PDB entry 1NWQ | X-ray diffraction, 2.80 A resolution | chains B and C of the 4 polymer chains in the assembly

[Chain B]
Molecule: 21-nt DNA strand
Sequence (21 nucleotides; each row starts with the number of its first residue; note: 1 number in that range is skipped by the numbering (no residue carries it; nothing is unmodelled there); numbers below 1 keep their minus sign (DT-10 is residue -10)):
   -10 TTCCTATTGC
     1 GCAATCCAGTT

[Chain C]
Name: CCAAT/enhancer binding protein alpha
Source organism: Rattus norvegicus
Notes: fragment: basic region, leucine zipper domain
UniProt: P05554 (CEBPA_RAT); numbering as in UniProt (aligned over 281-340)
Chain sequence (62 residues; numbered 279 to 340; the number before each row is that of its first residue):
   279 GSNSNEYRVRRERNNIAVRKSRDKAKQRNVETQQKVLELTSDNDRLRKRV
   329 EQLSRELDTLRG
Unresolved in the structure: 279-280
Construct notes: cloning artifact (279-280)
Curated features (UniProtKB/Swiss-Prot):
  - DNA-binding region: Tyr285 to Arg300
  - region: Arg286 to Lys313 (Basic motif)
  - mutagenesis: Tyr285 (Y285A: Decreased transcription factor activity. Strongly decreased transcription factor activity; when associated with R-293 ...), Val287 (V287A: No effect on repression of E2F1:TFDP1-mediated transcription, no effect on cell cycle inhibition or adipogenesis; when associated with A-290), Arg289 (R289A: Loss of DNA-binding and transcription factor activity), Glu290 (E290A: No effect on repression of E2F1:TFDP1-mediated transcription, no effect on cell cycle inhibition or adipogenesis; when associated with A-287), Asn293 (N293R: Decreased transcription factor activity. Strongly decreased transcription factor activity; when associated with A-285), Ile294 (I294A: Increases interaction with TFDP1 and TFDP2, reduces transactivation activity and represses E2F1:TFDP1-mediated transcription, loss of cell cycle inhibition and adipogenesis induction, no ...), Val296 (V296A: No effect on DNA-binding and transcription factor activity, but modified sequence specificity), Arg297 (R297A: Increases interaction with TFDP1 and TFDP2, reduces transactivation activity and represses E2F1:TFDP1-mediated transcription, loss of cell cycle inhibition and adipogenesis induction, no ...), Ser299 (S299D: Isoform 4: Stimulates nucleolar retention of isoform 4. No effect on interaction with NPM1, TAF1A and UBTF), Asp301 (D301A: No effect neither on interaction with TFDP1 or TFDP2 nor on transactivation activity or repression of E2F1:TFDP1-mediated transcription, no effect on cell cycle inhibition or adipogenesis ...), Lys304 (K304A: No effect neither on interaction with TFDP1 or TFDP2 nor on transactivation activity or repression of E2F1:TFDP1-mediated transcription, no effect on cell cycle inhibition or adipogenesis ...)
From the paper describing this entry:
  - mutagenesis - R289A: abolished binding to C/EBP probe
  - mutagenesis - Y285A, N293R: decreased binding to both probes
  - mutagenesis - Y285A/N293R, Y285A/N293R/V296A: decreased binding to C/EBP site
  - mutagenesis - V296A: unchanged binding to C/EBP site
  - mutagenesis - V296A (7-8-fold): increased binding to CRE site
  - mutagenesis - Y285A/N293R/V296A: increased binding to CRE probe
  - mutagenesis - V296A (1.4-fold): increased binding to PAR probe
  - mutagenesis - Y285A/N293R, Y285A/N293R/V296A: decreased binding to PAR site
  - mutagenesis - N293R: unchanged binding to CRE or PAR sites
  - mutagenesis - R289A: abolished binding to the 21-nt DNA strand (chain B)
  - mutagenesis - Y285A (5-6-fold), Y285A/N293R (5-6-fold), R289A, N293R (5-6-fold): decreased signaling
  - mutagenesis - Y285A, Y285A/N293R, Y285A/N293R/V296A, N293R: decreased binding to the 21-nt DNA strand (chain B)
  - mutagenesis - V296A: unchanged binding to the 21-nt DNA strand (chain B)
  - mutagenesis - Y285A/N293R/V296A (7-fold): increased signaling
  - mutagenesis - V296A: increased signaling in response to C/EBP reporter
  - binding site for the 21-nt DNA strand (chain B): Tyr285, Arg291, Ala295, Val296, Arg297, Lys298, Ser299

[Interface between chain B and chain C]
Residue-residue contacts - 13 pairs, chain B then chain C:
  DG-2(B) - Lys304(C)  salt bridge to the phosphate
  DC-1(B) - Arg300(C)  base contact
  DG1(B) - Asn293(C)  sugar contact
  DG1(B) - Arg297(C)  salt bridge to the phosphate
  DG1(B) - Arg300(C)  hydrogen bond to the base
  DC2(B) - Tyr285(C)  sugar contact
  DC2(B) - Arg286(C)  salt bridge to the phosphate
  DC2(B) - Arg289(C)  salt bridge to the phosphate
  DC2(B) - Asn293(C)  hydrogen bond to the phosphate
  DA3(B) - Tyr285(C)  hydrogen bond to the phosphate
  DA3(B) - Arg289(C)  hydrogen bond to the base
  DA3(B) - Asn292(C)  hydrogen bond to the base
  DA3(B) - Val296(C)  base contact
Also at the interface, not in a pair above, chain B (6 interface residues in all): DA4

[Summary]
6 residues of chain B and 9 residues of chain C are in contact, with 5 hydrogen bonds and 4 salt bridges.
Polar pairs include DG1(B)-Arg300(C), DA3(B)-Arg289(C) and DA3(B)-Asn292(C). From the paper: a binding site
for the 21-nt DNA strand (chain B) at Tyr285(C), Arg291(C) and Ala295(C) among others; Y285A, Y285A/N293R and
R289A of chain C, among others, reduce signaling; 6 substitutions were tested in all.
Chain B is a 21-nt DNA strand and chain C is CCAAT/enhancer binding protein alpha (Rattus norvegicus); the
structure, Crystal structure of C/ebpalpha-DNA complex, was determined by X-ray diffraction.
